7N84 - chains a and c of the 17 polymer chains in the assembly; structure by electron microscopy, 11.60 A resolution (very low resolution: no residue pairs are listed; an interface is given only as per-side residue counts).

Chain a:
Molecule: Nucleoporin NUP120
Organism: Saccharomyces cerevisiae
UniProt: P35729 (NU120_YEAST); numbering as in UniProt (aligned over 1-1037)
Amino-acid sequence (1037 residues; row label = number of the first residue in the row):
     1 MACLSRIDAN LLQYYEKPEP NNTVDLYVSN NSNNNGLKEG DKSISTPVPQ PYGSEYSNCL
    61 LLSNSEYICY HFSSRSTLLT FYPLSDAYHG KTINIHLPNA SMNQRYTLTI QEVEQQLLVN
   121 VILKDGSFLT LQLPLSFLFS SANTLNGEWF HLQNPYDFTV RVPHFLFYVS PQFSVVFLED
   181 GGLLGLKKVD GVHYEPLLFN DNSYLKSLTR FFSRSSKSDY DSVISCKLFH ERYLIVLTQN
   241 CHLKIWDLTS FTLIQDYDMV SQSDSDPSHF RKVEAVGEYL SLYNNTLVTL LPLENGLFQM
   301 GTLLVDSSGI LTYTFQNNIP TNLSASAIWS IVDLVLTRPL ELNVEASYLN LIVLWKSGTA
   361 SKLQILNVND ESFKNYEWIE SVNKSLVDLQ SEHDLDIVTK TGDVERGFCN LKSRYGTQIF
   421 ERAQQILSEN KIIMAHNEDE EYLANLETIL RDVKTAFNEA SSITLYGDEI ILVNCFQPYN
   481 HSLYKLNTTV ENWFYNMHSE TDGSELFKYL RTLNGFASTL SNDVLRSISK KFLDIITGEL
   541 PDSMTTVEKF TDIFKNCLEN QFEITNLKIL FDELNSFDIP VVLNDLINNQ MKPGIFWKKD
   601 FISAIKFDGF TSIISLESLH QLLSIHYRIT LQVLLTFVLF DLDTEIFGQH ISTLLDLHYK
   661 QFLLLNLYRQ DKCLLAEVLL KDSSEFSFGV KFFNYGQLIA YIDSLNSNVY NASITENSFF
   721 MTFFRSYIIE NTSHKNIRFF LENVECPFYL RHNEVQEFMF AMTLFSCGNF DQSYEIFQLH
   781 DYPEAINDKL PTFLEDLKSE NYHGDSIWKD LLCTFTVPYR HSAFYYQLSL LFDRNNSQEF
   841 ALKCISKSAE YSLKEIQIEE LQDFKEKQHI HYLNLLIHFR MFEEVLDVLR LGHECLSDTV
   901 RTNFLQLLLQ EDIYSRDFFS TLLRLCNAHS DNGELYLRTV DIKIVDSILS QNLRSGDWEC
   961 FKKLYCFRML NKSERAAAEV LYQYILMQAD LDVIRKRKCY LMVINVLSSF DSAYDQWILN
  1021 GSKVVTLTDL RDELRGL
Disordered / not traced: 30-52, 306-310, 712-713, 1037
UniProt features mapped onto this chain:
  - region: Leu131 to Leu152 (Leucine-zipper 1), Leu290 to Leu311 (Leucine-zipper 2)
  - modified residue: Thr417 (Phosphothreonine)

Chain c:
Molecule: Nucleoporin 145c
Organism: Saccharomyces cerevisiae
UniProt: P49687 (NU145_YEAST); the construct has insertions or renumbered stretches relative to UniProt, so the offset changes along the chain: 0-533 = UniProt 606-1139; 535-665 = UniProt 1140-1270; 760-770 = UniProt 1271-1281; 772-797 = UniProt 1292-1317
Amino-acid sequence (712 residues; numbered 0 to 797 plus 10 insertion-coded residues; 96 numbers in that range are skipped by the numbering (no residue carries them; nothing is unmodelled there); the number before each row is that of its first residue; a row labelled like 770A-770J holds insertion residues (770A, then the next letters in order); numbering starts at 0):
     0 SIWGLVNEED AEIDEDDLSK QEDGGEQPLR KVRTLAQSKP SDKEVILKTD GTFGTLSGKD
    60 DSIVEEKAYE PDLSDADFEG IEASPKLDVS KDWVEQLILA GSSLRSVFAT SKEFDGPCQN
   120 EIDLLFSECN DEIDNAKLIM KERRFTASYT FAKFSTGSML LTKDIVGKSG VSIKRLPTEL
   180 QRKFLFDDVY LDKEIEKVTI EARKSNPYPQ ISESSLLFKD ALDYMEKTSS DYNLWKLSSI
   240 LFDPVSYPYK TDNDQVKMAL LKKERHCRLT SWIVSQIGPE IEEKIRNSSN EIEQIFLYLL
   300 LNDVVRASKL AIESKNGHLS VLISYLGSND PRIRDLAELQ LQKWSTGGCS IDKNISKIYK
   360 LLSGSPFEGL FSLKELESEF SWLCLLNLTL CYGQIDEYSL ESLVQSHLDK FSLPYDDPIG
   420 VIFQLYAANE NTEKLYKEVR QRTNALDVQF CWYLIQTLRF NGTRVFSKET SDEATFAFAA
   480 QLEFAQLHGH SLFVSCFLND DKAAEDTIKR LVMREITLLR ASTNDHILNR LKIP
   535 SQLIFNAQAL KDRYEGNYLS EVQNLLLGSS YDLAEMAIVT SLGPRLLLSN NPVQNNELKT
   595 LREILNEFPD SERDKWSVSI NVFEVYLKLV LDNVETQETI DSLISGMKIF YDQYKHCREV
   655 AACCNVMSQE I
   760 VSKILEKNNP S
770A-770J IGDSKAKLLE
   772 LPLGQPEKAY LRGEFAQDLM KCTYKI
Disordered / not traced: 0-128, 770A-770J, 784-797
UniProt features mapped onto this chain:
  - modified residue: Ser61 (Phosphoserine), Ser73 (Phosphoserine), Ser83 (Phosphoserine), Thr145 (Phosphothreonine)

Interface between chain a and chain c:
At this resolution (12 A) residue pairs are not listed: 28 residues of chain a and 28 of chain c lie at the interface.

Summary:
Chain a and chain c each contribute 28 residues to their interface.
Chain a is Nucleoporin NUP120 and chain c is Nucleoporin 145c, both from Saccharomyces cerevisiae; the
structure, Double nuclear outer ring from the isolated yeast NPC, was determined by electron microscopy.
